PDB entry 8WYF | electron microscopy, 2.85 A resolution | chains A and B of the 5 polymer chains in the assembly

# Chain A (and B)
Name: SIR2 family protein
Source organism: Bacillus subtilis
Notes: chain B of this document is another copy of the same molecule, construct and numbering; everything in this record applies to it too
Amino-acid sequence (1005 residues; each row starts with the number of its first residue):
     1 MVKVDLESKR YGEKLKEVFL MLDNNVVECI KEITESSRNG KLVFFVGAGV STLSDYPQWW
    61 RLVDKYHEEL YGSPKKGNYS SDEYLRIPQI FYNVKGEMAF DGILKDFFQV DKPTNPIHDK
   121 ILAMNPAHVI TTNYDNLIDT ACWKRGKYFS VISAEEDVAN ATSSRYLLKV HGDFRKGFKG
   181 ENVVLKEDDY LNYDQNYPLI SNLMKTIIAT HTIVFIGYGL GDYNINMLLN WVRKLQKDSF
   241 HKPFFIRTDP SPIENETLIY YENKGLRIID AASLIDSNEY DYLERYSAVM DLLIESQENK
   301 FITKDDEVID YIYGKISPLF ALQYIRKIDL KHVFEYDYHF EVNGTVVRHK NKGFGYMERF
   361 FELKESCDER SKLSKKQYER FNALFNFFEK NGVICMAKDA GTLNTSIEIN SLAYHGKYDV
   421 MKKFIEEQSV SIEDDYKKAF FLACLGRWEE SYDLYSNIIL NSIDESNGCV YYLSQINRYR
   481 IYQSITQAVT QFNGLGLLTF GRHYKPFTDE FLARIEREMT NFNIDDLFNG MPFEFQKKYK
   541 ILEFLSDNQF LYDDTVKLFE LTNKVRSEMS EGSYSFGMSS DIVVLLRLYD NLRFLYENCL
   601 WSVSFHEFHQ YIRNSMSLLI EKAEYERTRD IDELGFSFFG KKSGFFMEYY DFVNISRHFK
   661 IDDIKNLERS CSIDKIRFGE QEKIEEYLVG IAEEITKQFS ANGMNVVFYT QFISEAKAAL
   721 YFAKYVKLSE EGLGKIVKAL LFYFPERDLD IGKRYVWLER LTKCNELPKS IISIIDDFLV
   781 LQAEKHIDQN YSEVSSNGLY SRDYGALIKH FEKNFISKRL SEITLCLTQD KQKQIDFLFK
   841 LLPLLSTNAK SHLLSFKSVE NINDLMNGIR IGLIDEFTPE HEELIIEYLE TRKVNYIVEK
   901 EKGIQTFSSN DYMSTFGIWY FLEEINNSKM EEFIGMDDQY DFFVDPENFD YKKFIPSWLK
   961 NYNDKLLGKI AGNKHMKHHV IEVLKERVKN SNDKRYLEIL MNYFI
Unresolved in the structure: 1-21, 75-78, 463-467, 630-644, 701-702, 898-910 (chain B: 1-7, 75-78, 464-466, 496-500, 566-578, 637-643, 898-910)
Ligand contacts: NAD (nicotinamide-adenine-dinucleotide): G49, T52, L53, Q58, W60, Y79, Y84, G217, Y218, G219, T248, D249, Y280, Y282, Y286
From the paper describing this entry:
  - catalytic residues: H171 (citing earlier work)
  - mutagenesis - W59A, N133A, D135A, H171A, Y282A: decreased catalytic activity
  - mutagenesis - T52A, W60A, D188A, T248A: unchanged growth
  - mutagenesis - T52A, W60A, T248A: unchanged catalytic activity
  - mutagenesis - Y282A: decreased growth
  - catalytic residues: N133

# How chain A and chain B interact
Pairs across the interface (143):
  A123(A) - T520(B)
  A123(A) - N521(B)  hydrogen bond (backbone-side chain)
  N125(A) - N521(B)  hydrogen bond
  W143(A) - L460(B)  hydrogen bond (side chain-backbone)
  W143(A) - I463(B)
  K144(A) - L460(B)
  R145(A) - T520(B)  hydrogen bond (side chain-backbone)
  R145(A) - N521(B)
  G146(A) - I459(B)
  G146(A) - Y471(B)  hydrogen bond (backbone-side chain)
  G146(A) - Q475(B)  hydrogen bond (backbone-side chain)
  K147(A) - Y471(B)
  Y148(A) - I463(B)  hydrophobic
  Y148(A) - Y471(B)
  Y148(A) - G530(B)
  Y148(A) - P532(B)  hydrophobic
  E155(A) - Q236(B)
  E155(A) - S239(B)
  A159(A) - A209(B)
  A159(A) - S239(B)
  A159(A) - H241(B)
  A161(A) - F533(B)
  T162(A) - P532(B)
  T162(A) - F533(B)  hydrogen bond (backbone-backbone)
  S163(A) - G530(B)  hydrogen bond (side chain-backbone)
  S164(A) - N529(B)
  R165(A) - D526(B)  salt bridge
  R165(A) - N529(B)  hydrogen bond (side chain-backbone)
  R165(A) - G530(B)
  Y166(A) - T210(B)
  N196(A) - Q236(B)
  P198(A) - L235(B)  hydrophobic
  L199(A) - A209(B)  hydrophobic
  L199(A) - L235(B)  hydrophobic
  L199(A) - S239(B)
  N202(A) - N202(B)  hydrogen bond
  N202(A) - K205(B)
  N202(A) - T206(B)  hydrogen bond (backbone-side chain)
  L203(A) - T206(B)
  K205(A) - N202(B)
  T206(A) - N202(B)  hydrogen bond (side chain-backbone)
  T206(A) - L203(B)
  T206(A) - T206(B)  hydrogen bond
  A209(A) - A159(B)
  A209(A) - L199(B)  hydrophobic
  T210(A) - V158(B)
  L235(A) - P198(B)  hydrophobic
  L235(A) - L199(B)  hydrophobic
  Q236(A) - E155(B)
  Q236(A) - E156(B)  hydrogen bond
  S239(A) - A159(B)
  S239(A) - L199(B)
  Q297(A) - N521(B)
  Y336(A) - N548(B)
  I459(A) - W143(B)  hydrogen bond (backbone-side chain)
  L460(A) - W143(B)
  L460(A) - K144(B)
  S462(A) - W143(B)
  Y471(A) - W143(B)
  Y471(A) - G146(B)  hydrogen bond (side chain-backbone)
  Q475(A) - K144(B)
  Q475(A) - G146(B)
  R478(A) - K144(B)
  T520(A) - K350(B)
  N521(A) - A123(B)
  N523(A) - Y336(B)
  D525(A) - Y336(B)  hydrogen bond
  L527(A) - G146(B)
  G530(A) - G146(B)
  G530(A) - Y148(B)  hydrogen bond (backbone-backbone)
  P532(A) - Y148(B)
  P532(A) - T162(B)
  F533(A) - T162(B)
  D547(A) - Y552(B)
  N548(A) - D553(B)
  N548(A) - V556(B)
  Q549(A) - Q549(B)  hydrogen bond
  Q549(A) - Y552(B)
  Y552(A) - Q549(B)
  Y552(A) - L551(B)
  Y552(A) - Y552(B)  hydrophobic
  Y552(A) - T555(B)
  Y552(A) - E607(B)  hydrogen bond
  T555(A) - T555(B)
  T555(A) - F559(B)
  V556(A) - Q610(B)
  L558(A) - F559(B)  hydrophobic
  F559(A) - F559(B)  hydrophobic
  F559(A) - N614(B)
  F559(A) - L618(B)  hydrophobic
  N563(A) - N666(B)
  R566(A) - R669(B)
  S567(A) - N666(B)
  S570(A) - R669(B)
  H606(A) - E560(B)  salt bridge
  E607(A) - V556(B)
  Q610(A) - F559(B)
  Q610(A) - E560(B)  hydrogen bond
  Q610(A) - N563(B)  hydrogen bond
  Y611(A) - F559(B)  hydrophobic
  R613(A) - F559(B)
  R613(A) - T562(B)  hydrogen bond
  R613(A) - N563(B)  hydrogen bond
  N614(A) - F559(B)
  N614(A) - T562(B)  hydrogen bond
  T628(A) - S991(B)  hydrogen bond (side chain-backbone)
  T628(A) - N992(B)
  D662(A) - K564(B)
  D662(A) - V565(B)
  D663(A) - K564(B)
  N666(A) - K564(B)
  R669(A) - R629(B)
  K952(A) - G635(B)
  F954(A) - G635(B)
  I955(A) - D632(B)
  I955(A) - E633(B)
  I955(A) - L634(B)
  I955(A) - G635(B)
  P956(A) - I631(B)
  P956(A) - D632(B)
  P956(A) - G635(B)
  S957(A) - D632(B)
  K960(A) - D632(B)  salt bridge
  I981(A) - F1004(B)  hydrophobic
  K985(A) - M1001(B)  hydrogen bond (side chain-backbone)
  K985(A) - F1004(B)
  E986(A) - I631(B)
  E986(A) - F636(B)
  R987(A) - T628(B)  hydrogen bond (side chain-backbone)
  R987(A) - I631(B)
  R987(A) - D632(B)  salt bridge
  V988(A) - L997(B)  hydrophobic
  K989(A) - N1002(B)  hydrogen bond
  N990(A) - R627(B)
  N990(A) - T628(B)
  Y996(A) - D632(B)  hydrogen bond
  L997(A) - L997(B)  hydrophobic
  L1000(A) - M1001(B)  hydrophobic
  M1001(A) - K985(B)
  M1001(A) - V988(B)  hydrophobic
  M1001(A) - K989(B)
  M1001(A) - L1000(B)  hydrophobic
  F1004(A) - K985(B)
Other interface residues (no listed pair), chain A (103 interface residues in all): S37, M124, E156, V158, N160, Q195, W231, K234, F240, H241, I294, F522, M531, L551, D553, E624, R629, N1002
Other interface residues (no listed pair), chain B (97 interface residues in all): R145, K147, R165, Y166, Q195, N196, W231, K234, F240, K352, N461, R478, E518, F522, M531, K557, L558, E621, Y625, S672, I981, N990, K994

# Overview
Chain A and chain B form an interface of 103 and 97 residues respectively; the contacts include 30 hydrogen
bonds and 4 salt bridges. Polar contacts include R165(A)-D526(B), H606(A)-E560(B) and K960(A)-D632(B). The
paper reports catalytic residues H171(A) and N133(A); W59A, N133A and D135A of chain A, among others, reduce
catalytic activity; 9 substitutions were tested in all.
Chain A and chain B are both SIR2 family protein (Bacillus subtilis); the structure, Cryo-EM structure of
DSR2-DSAD1-NAD+ (partial) complex, was determined by electron microscopy, deposited together with 8WYA, 8WYB,
8WYC, 8WYD and 8WYE.
